PDB entry 5DG8 | X-ray diffraction, 2.12 A resolution | chains A and T of the 3 polymer chains in the assembly

# Chain A
Protein: DNA polymerase eta
Organism: Homo sapiens
Notes: EC 2.7.7.7
UniProtKB: Q9Y253 (POLH_HUMAN); residues 1-432 here = UniProt positions 1-432
Chain sequence (435 residues; row label = number of the first residue in the row; numbers below 1 keep their minus sign (Gly-2 is residue -2)):
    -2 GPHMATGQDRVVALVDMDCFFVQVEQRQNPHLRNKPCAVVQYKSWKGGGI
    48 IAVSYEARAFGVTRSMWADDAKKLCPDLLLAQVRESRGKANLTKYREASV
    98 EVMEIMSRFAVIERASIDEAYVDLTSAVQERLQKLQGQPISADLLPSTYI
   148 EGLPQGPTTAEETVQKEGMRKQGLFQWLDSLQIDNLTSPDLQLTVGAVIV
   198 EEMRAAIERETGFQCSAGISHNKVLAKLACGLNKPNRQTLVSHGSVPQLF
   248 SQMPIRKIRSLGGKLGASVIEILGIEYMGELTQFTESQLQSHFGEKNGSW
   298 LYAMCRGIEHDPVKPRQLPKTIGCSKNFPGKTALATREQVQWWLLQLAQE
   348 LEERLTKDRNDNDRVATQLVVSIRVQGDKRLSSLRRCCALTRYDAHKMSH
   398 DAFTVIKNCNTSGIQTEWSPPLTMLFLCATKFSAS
Disordered / not traced: 155-159
Differences from the reference sequence: expression tag (-2 to 0)
Ion coordination: Mg2+ site 1: Asp13, Met14, Asp115 (together with DZ4); Mg2+ site 2: Asp115, Glu116 (together with DZ4) (shared with 1 residue of chain P)
Residues lining bound ligands: DZ4 (2'-deoxy-5'-O-[(R)-hydroxy{[(R)-hydroxy(phosphonooxy)phosphoryl]amino}phosphoryl]adenosine): Asp13, Met14, Asp15, Cys16, Phe17, Phe18, Ile48, Ala49, Tyr52, Arg55, Arg61, Ser62, Ile114, Asp115, Glu116, Lys231
Swiss-Prot annotation at these positions:
  - binding site (Mg(2+)): Asp13, Met14, Asp115, Glu116
  - binding site (Mn(2+)): Asp13, Met14, Asp115, Glu116
  - binding site (a 2'-deoxyribonucleoside 5'-triphosphate): Arg61
  - natural variant: Val37 (deletion: In XPV), Leu75 (deletion: In XPV), Arg93 (R93P: In XPV), Arg111 (R111H: In XPV), Thr122 (T122P: In XPV), Gly153 (G153D: In a breast cancer sample), Thr191 (T191P: In XPV), Gly263 (G263V: In XPV), Val266 (V266D: In XPV), Gly295 (G295R: In XPV), Arg361 (R361S: In XPV)
  - mutagenesis: Tyr52 (Y52A/F: Reduces DNA polymerase activity; Y52E: Reduces DNA polymerase activity. Increases fidelity of replication and reduces translesion bypass), Arg61 (R61A: Reduces enzymatic activity by two-thirds), Ser62 (S62G: Increased DNA polymerase activity and translesion bypass compared to wild-type), Ala68 (A68S/V: Severe reduction in thymine dimer translesion bypass), Asn324 to Pro326 (Reduces binding to chromatin and to monoubiquitinated PCNA. Abolishes binding to monoubiquitinated PCNA; when associated with 705-E--H-713 Del)
Reported in the primary citation:
  - binding site for the 12-nt DNA strand (chain T): Gln38
  - binding site for DZ4: Arg61

# Chain T
Molecule: 12-nt DNA strand
Sequence (12 nucleotides; row label = number of the first residue in the row):
     1 CATXATGACGCT
Modified residues: EDA (3-[2-deoxy-ribofuranosyl]-3H-1,3,4,5a,8-pentaaza-as-indacene-5'-monophosphate) at position 4

# Chain A / chain T interface
Contacting residue pairs (36; chain A residue first):
  Gln38(A) - EDA_4(T)  hydrogen bond to the sugar
  Gln38(A) - DA5(T)  sugar contact
  Tyr39(A) - EDA_4(T)  phosphate contact
  Tyr39(A) - DA5(T)  hydrogen bond to the phosphate
  Trp42(A) - DA2(T)  stacking on the base
  Ser62(A) - DT3(T)  base contact
  Trp64(A) - DA2(T)  phosphate contact
  Trp64(A) - DT3(T)  phosphate contact
  Lys86(A) - DT6(T)  salt bridge to the phosphate
  Leu89(A) - DA5(T)  phosphate contact
  Arg93(A) - DT6(T)  salt bridge to the phosphate
  Lys293(A) - DG10(T)  salt bridge to the phosphate
  Lys311(A) - DC9(T)  salt bridge to the phosphate
  Pro316(A) - DA8(T)  phosphate contact
  Lys317(A) - DA8(T)  hydrogen bond to the phosphate
  Lys317(A) - DC9(T)  salt bridge to the phosphate
  Thr318(A) - DG7(T)  sugar contact
  Thr318(A) - DA8(T)  hydrogen bond to the phosphate
  Ile319(A) - DG7(T)  phosphate contact
  Gly320(A) - DT6(T)  sugar contact
  Gly320(A) - DG7(T)  hydrogen bond to the phosphate
  Cys321(A) - DT6(T)  phosphate contact
  Ser322(A) - DA5(T)  sugar contact
  Ser322(A) - DT6(T)  hydrogen bond to the phosphate
  Lys323(A) - DA5(T)  phosphate contact
  Asn324(A) - EDA_4(T)  phosphate contact
  Asn324(A) - DA5(T)  hydrogen bond to the phosphate
  Pro326(A) - DC1(T)  phosphate contact
  Pro326(A) - DA2(T)  sugar contact
  Gly327(A) - DC1(T)  hydrogen bond to the phosphate
  Gly327(A) - DA2(T)  hydrogen bond to the phosphate
  Thr329(A) - DA2(T)  base contact
  Glu347(A) - DT6(T)  phosphate contact
  Arg351(A) - DG7(T)  salt bridge to the phosphate
  Leu378(A) - DT6(T)  base contact
  Phe423(A) - DT6(T)  base contact
Other interface residues (no listed pair), chain A (29 interface residues in all): Ala87, Arg111, Leu315
Other interface residues (no listed pair), chain T (11 interface residues in all): DC11

# Overview
29 residues of chain A and 11 residues of chain T are in contact; the contacts include 9 hydrogen bonds, 6
salt bridges and 1 aromatic stacking contact. Among the polar pairs are Gln38(A)-EDA_4(T), Tyr39(A)-DA5(T) and
Lys317(A)-DA8(T). From the paper: a binding site for the 12-nt DNA strand (chain T) at Gln38(A); a binding
site for DZ4 at Arg61(A).
Here chain A is DNA polymerase eta (Homo sapiens) and chain T is a 12-nt DNA strand. Entry 5DG8 (CRYSTAL
STRUCTURE OF HUMAN DNA POLYMERASE ETA INSERTING dAMPNPP ACROSS A DNA TEMPLATE CONTAINING
1,N6-ETHENODEOXYADENOSINE LESION) was determined by X-ray diffraction together with 5DG7, 5DG9, 5DGA and 5DGB
from the same study.
